6RZU - chains G and H of the 12 polymer chains in the assembly; structure by electron microscopy, 14.70 A resolution (very low resolution: no residue pairs are listed; an interface is given only as per-side residue counts).

Chain G (and H):
Protein: Putative mitochondrial dynamin protein
Organism: Chaetomium thermophilum var. thermophilum DSM 1495
Notes: chain H of this document is another copy of the same molecule, construct and numbering; everything in this record applies to it too
UniProtKB: G0SGC7 (G0SGC7_CHATD); numbering as in UniProt (aligned over 219-913)
Sequence (695 residues; row label = number of the first residue in the row):
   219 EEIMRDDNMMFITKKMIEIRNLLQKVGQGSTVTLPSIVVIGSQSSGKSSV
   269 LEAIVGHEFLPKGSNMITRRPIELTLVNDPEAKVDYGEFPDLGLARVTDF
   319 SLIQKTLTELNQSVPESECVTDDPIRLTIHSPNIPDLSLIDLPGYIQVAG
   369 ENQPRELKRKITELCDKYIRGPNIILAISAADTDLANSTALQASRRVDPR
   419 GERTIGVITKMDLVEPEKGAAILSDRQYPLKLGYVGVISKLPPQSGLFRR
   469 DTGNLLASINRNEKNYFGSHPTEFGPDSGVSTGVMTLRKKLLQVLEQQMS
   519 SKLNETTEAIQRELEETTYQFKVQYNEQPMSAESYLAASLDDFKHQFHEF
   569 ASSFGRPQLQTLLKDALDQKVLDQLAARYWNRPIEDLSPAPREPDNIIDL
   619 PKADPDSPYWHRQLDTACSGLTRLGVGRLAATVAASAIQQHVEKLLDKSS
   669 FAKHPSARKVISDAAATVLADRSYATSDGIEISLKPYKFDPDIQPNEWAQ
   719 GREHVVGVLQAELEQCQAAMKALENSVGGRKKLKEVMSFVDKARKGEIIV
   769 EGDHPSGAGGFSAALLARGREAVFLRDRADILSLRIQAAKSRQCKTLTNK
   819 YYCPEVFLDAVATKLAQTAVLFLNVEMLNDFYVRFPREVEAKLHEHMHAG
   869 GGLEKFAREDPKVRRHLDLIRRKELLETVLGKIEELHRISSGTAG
Disordered / not traced: 219-223, 333-338, 365-374, 459-470, 911-913
Disulfide bonds: Cys812-Cys821
Curated features (UniProtKB/Swiss-Prot):
  - region: Gly259 to Ser266 (G1 motif), Ile285 to Arg287 (G2 motif), Asp359 to Gly362 (G3 motif), Thr427 to Asp430 (G4 motif), Ile456 to Leu459 (G5 motif)
  - binding site (GTP): Ser262, Gly264, Lys265, Ser266, Ser267, Gly281, Lys428, Asp430, Ser457
  - binding site (Mg(2+)): Ser266, Thr286, Asp359
  - mutagenesis: Asp559 (D559A: Impaired mitochondrial morphology), Lys562 (K562A: Impaired mitochondrial morphology), Phe840 (F840D: Abolished GTPase activity)
From the paper describing this entry:
  - mutagenesis - Y537A, D559A, K562A, R646A: unchanged binding to liposome
  - mutagenesis - Y537A, D559A, K562A, R646A: unchanged catalytic activity on liposome

Interface between chain G and chain H:
At this resolution (15 A) residue pairs are not listed: 13 residues of chain G and 13 of chain H lie at the interface.

In short:
Chain G and chain H each contribute 13 residues to their interface. The paper reports that Y537A, D559A and
K562A of chain G, among others, leave binding to liposome unchanged; Y537A, D559A and K562A of chain G, among
others, leave catalytic activity on liposome unchanged.
Both chains are Putative mitochondrial dynamin protein (Chaetomium thermophilum var. thermophilum DSM 1495).
Entry 6RZU (Structure of s-Mgm1 decorating the outer surface of tubulated lipid membranes in the GTPgammaS
bound state) was determined by electron microscopy (same publication as 6RZT, 6RZV, 6RZW and 6QL4).
